PDB entry 8TBV | X-ray diffraction, 2.64 A resolution | chains A and B of the 3 polymer chains in the assembly

== Chain A ==
Molecule: HLA-A*02:01 alpha chain
Source organism: Homo sapiens
UniProt: Q53Z42 (Q53Z42_HUMAN); residues 1-275 here correspond to UniProt positions 25-299 (UniProt number = residue number + 24)
Sequence (275 residues; each row starts with the number of its first residue):
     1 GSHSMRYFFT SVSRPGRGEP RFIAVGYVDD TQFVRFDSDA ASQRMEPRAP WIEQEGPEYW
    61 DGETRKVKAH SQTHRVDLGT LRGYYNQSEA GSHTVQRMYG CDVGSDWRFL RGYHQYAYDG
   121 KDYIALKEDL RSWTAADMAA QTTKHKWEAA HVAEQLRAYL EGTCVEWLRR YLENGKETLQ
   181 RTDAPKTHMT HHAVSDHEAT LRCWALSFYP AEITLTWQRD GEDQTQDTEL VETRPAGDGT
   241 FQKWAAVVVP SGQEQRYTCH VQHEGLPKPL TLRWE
Disulfides: C101-C164, C203-C259

== Chain B ==
Molecule: Beta-2-microglobulin
Source organism: Homo sapiens
UniProt: P61769 (B2MG_HUMAN); residues 2-100 here correspond to UniProt positions 21-119 (UniProt number = residue number + 19)
Sequence (100 residues; each row starts with the number of its first residue):
     1 MIQRTPKIQV YSRHPAENGK SNFLNCYVSG FHPSDIEVDL LKNGERIEKV EHSDLSFSKD
    61 WSFYLLYYTE FTPTEKDEYA CRVNHVTLSQ PKIVKWDRDM
Disulfides: C26-C81
Differences from the reference sequence: initiating methionine (1)

== Chain A / chain B interface ==
Residue-residue contacts (56; chain A residue first):
  F8(A) with S56(B); F57(B), hydrophobic
  F9(A) with F57(B)
  T10(A) with F57(B); F63(B)
  V12(A) with S34(B)
  I23(A) with L55(B)
  V25(A) with D54(B); L55(B); S56(B)
  Y27(A) with S56(B); Y64(B), hydrogen bond
  Q32(A) with D54(B), hydrogen bond
  R35(A) with D54(B), salt bridge
  R48(A) with D54(B), salt bridge
  Q96(A) with H32(B), hydrogen bond; F57(B); W61(B); F63(B)
  R97(A) with F57(B)
  M98(A) with F57(B), hydrophobic
  Q115(A) with W61(B)
  Y116(A) with W61(B)
  A117(A) with W61(B), hydrophobic
  D119(A) with M1(B); I2(B); H32(B)
  G120(A) with I2(B); H32(B), hydrogen bond (backbone-side chain)
  K121(A) with I2(B)
  D122(A) with W61(B), hydrogen bond
  T190(A) with D99(B)
  H192(A) with D99(B), salt bridge
  R202(A) with D99(B), hydrogen bond (side chain-backbone); M100(B), hydrogen bond (side chain-backbone)
  W204(A) with D99(B)
  V231(A) with Q9(B)
  E232(A) with K7(B), salt bridge; Q9(B); Y27(B); S29(B), hydrogen bond
  R234(A) with Q9(B), hydrogen bond; Y11(B); M100(B)
  P235(A) with Y11(B), hydrogen bond (backbone-side chain); N25(B); Y27(B); L66(B), hydrophobic
  A236(A) with R13(B), hydrogen bond (backbone-side chain); N25(B), hydrogen bond (backbone-side chain)
  G237(A) with R13(B), hydrogen bond (backbone-side chain)
  D238(A) with R13(B)
  Q242(A) with Y11(B); S12(B), hydrogen bond (side chain-backbone); R13(B), hydrogen bond (side chain-backbone)
  W244(A) with M100(B)
Interface residues without a listed pair, chain A (36 interface residues in all): T94, L206, T233
Interface residues without a listed pair, chain B (24 interface residues in all): H14, P15

== Overview ==
The interface between chain A and chain B involves 36 residues on one side and 24 on the other, with 15
hydrogen bonds and 4 salt bridges. Polar pairs include R35(A)-D54(B), R48(A)-D54(B) and H192(A)-D99(B).
Here chain A is HLA-A*02:01 alpha chain and chain B is Beta-2-microglobulin, both from Homo sapiens. Entry
8TBV (Human Class I MHC HLA-A2 in complex with sorting nexin 24 (127-135) neoantigen KLSHQLVLL) was determined
by X-ray diffraction together with 8TBW and 8U9G from the same study.
